PDB entry 3SAL | X-ray diffraction, 1.50 A resolution | chain A

== Chain A ==
Molecule: Neuraminidase
Source organism: Influenza A virus
Notes: EC 3.2.1.18
UniProt: A1ILL9 (A1ILL9_I76A2); the construct lacks a stretch of the UniProt sequence and is renumbered around it, so the offset changes along the chain: 82-164 = UniProt 79-161; 165-306 = UniProt 163-304; 308-346 = UniProt 305-343; 347-385 = UniProt 346-384; 2 more segments
Chain sequence (395 residues; numbered 82 to 471 plus 7 insertion-coded residues; 2 numbers in that range are skipped by the numbering (no residue carries them; nothing is unmodelled there); the number before each row is that of its first residue; a row labelled like 346A-346B holds insertion residues (346A, then the next letters in order)):
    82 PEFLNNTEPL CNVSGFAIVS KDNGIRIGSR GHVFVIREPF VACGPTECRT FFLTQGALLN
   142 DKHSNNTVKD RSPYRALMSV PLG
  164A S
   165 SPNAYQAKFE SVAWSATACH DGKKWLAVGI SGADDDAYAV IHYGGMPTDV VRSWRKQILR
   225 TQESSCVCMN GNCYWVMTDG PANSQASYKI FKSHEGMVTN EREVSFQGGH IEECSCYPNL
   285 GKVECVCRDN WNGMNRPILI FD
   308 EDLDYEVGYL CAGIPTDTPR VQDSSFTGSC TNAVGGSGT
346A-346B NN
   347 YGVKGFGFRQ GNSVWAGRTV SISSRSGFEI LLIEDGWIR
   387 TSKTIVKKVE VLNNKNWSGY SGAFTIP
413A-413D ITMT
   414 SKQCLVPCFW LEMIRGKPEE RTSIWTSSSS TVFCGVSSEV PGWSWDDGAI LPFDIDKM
Disordered / not traced: 471
Disulfide bonds: Cys92-Cys417, Cys124-Cys129, Cys183-Cys230, Cys232-Cys237, Cys278-Cys291, Cys280-Cys289, Cys318-Cys337, Cys421-Cys447
Covalently attached groups: N-acetylglucosamine (NAG) linked to Asn93, Asn146
Metal / ion sites: Ca2+: Asp293, Gly297, Asp324, Tyr347
What the authors report for this chain:
  - Ca2+ coordination: Asp293, Gly297, Asp324, Tyr347
  - post-translational modification sites: Asn93, Asn146
  - contacts within the chain: Asn146-Thr148 (backbone contact), Asn147-Thr439 (hydrogen bond), Asn147-Ile437 (backbone contact)

== Summary ==
Covalently linked N-acetylglucosamine: at Asn93 and Asn146. Asp293, Gly297, Asp324 and Tyr347 form the Ca2+
site. The paper reports Ca2+ coordination by Asp293, Gly297 and Asp324 among others; modification sites Asn93
and Asn146.
Chain A is Neuraminidase (Influenza A virus); the structure, Crystal Structure of Influenza A Virus
Neuraminidase N5, was determined by X-ray diffraction together with 3SAN from the same study.
